PDB entry 7QO1 | electron microscopy, 4.40 A resolution (low resolution: residue-level contacts below are approximate; hydrogen-bond / salt-bridge calls are withheld) | chains A and B of the 8 polymer chains in the assembly

# Chain A
Name: DNA ligase 1
From: Homo sapiens
Notes: EC 6.5.1.1
Reference sequence: P18858 (DNLI1_HUMAN); residues 161-919 here = UniProt positions 161-919
Amino-acid sequence (760 residues; each row starts with the number of its first residue):
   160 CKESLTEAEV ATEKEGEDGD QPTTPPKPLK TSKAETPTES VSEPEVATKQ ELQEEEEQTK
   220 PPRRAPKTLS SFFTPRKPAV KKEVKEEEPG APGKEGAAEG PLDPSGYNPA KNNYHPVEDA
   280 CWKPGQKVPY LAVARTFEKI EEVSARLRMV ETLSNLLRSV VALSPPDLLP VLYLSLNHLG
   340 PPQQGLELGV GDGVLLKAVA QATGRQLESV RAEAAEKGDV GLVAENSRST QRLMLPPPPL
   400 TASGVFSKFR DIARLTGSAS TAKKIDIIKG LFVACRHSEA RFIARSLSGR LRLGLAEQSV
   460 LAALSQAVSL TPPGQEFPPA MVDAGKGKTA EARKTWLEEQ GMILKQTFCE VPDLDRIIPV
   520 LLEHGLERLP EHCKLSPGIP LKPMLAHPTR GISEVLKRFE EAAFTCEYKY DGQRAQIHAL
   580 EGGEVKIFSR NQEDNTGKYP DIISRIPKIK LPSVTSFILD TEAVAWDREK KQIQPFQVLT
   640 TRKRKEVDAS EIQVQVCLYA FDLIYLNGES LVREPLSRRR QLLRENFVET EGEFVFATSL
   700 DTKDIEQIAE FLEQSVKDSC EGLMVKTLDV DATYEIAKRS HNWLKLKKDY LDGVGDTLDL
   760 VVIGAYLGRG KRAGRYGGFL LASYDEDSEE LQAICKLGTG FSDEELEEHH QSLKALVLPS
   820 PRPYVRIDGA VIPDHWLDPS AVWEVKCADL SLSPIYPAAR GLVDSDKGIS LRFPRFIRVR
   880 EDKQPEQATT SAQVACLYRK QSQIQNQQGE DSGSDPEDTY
Unresolved in the structure: 160-261, 902-919
Differences from the reference sequence: expression tag (160)
Ligand contacts: adenosine monophosphate (AMP): Ala545, Glu566, Tyr567, Lys568, Tyr569, Gly571, Arg573, Arg589, Glu621, Phe660, Met723, Lys725, Trp742, Lys744

# Chain B
Name: Proliferating cell nuclear antigen
From: Homo sapiens
Reference sequence: P12004 (PCNA_HUMAN); residues 1-261 here = UniProt positions 1-261
Amino-acid sequence (264 residues; each row starts with the number of its first residue; numbers below 1 keep their minus sign (Gly-2 is residue -2)):
    -2 GPHMFEARLV QGSILKKVLE ALKDLINEAC WDISSSGVNL QSMDSSHVSL VQLTLRSEGF
    58 DTYRCDRNLA MGVNLTSMSK ILKCAGNEDI ITLRAEDNAD TLALVFEAPN QEKVSDYEMK
   118 LMDLDVEQLG IPEQEYSCVV KMPSGEFARI CRDLSHIGDA VVISCAKDGV KFSASGELGN
   178 GNIKLSQTSN VDKEEEAVTI EMNEPVQLTF ALRYLNFFTK ATPLSSTVTL SMSADVPLVV
   238 EYKIADMGHL KYYLAPKIED EEGS
Unresolved in the structure: -2 to 0, 256-261
Differences from the reference sequence: expression tag (-2 to 0)
Curated features (UniProtKB/Swiss-Prot):
  - DNA-binding region: Arg61 to Lys80
  - modified residue: Lys14 (N6-acetyllysine), Lys77 (N6-acetyllysine), Lys80 (N6-acetyllysine), Tyr211 (Phosphotyrosine), Lys248 (N6-acetyllysine)
  - cross-link (Glycyl lysine isopeptide (Lys-Gly)): Lys164 (interchain with G-Cter in SUMO2), Lys254 (interchain with G-Cter in SUMO2)
  - natural variant: Ser228 (S228I: In ATLD2)
  - mutagenesis: Lys13 (K13R: Inhibits acetylation, recruitment to DNA damage sites, inducible ubiquitination and protein degradation, DNA replication and repair synthesis efficiencies, but homotrimer formation, nuclear ...), Lys14 (K14R: Inhibits acetylation, recruitment to DNA damage sites, inducible ubiquitination and protein degradation, DNA replication and repair synthesis efficiencies, but homotrimer formation, nuclear ...), Lys20 (K20R: Inhibits acetylation, recruitment to DNA damage sites, inducible ubiquitination and protein degradation, DNA replication and repair synthesis efficiencies, but homotrimer formation, nuclear ...), Met40 (M40A: Complete loss of interaction with UHRF2), Ser43 to Val45 (No effect on POLD3-binding. Impairs binding to ALKBH2), Lys77 (K77A: Inhibits recruitment to DNA damage sites, but nuclear localization is similar as the wild-type; in association with A-80 ...), Lys80 (K80A: Inhibits recruitment to DNA damage sites, but nuclear localization is similar as the wild-type; in association with A-77 ...), Gln125 to Ile128 (Strong decrease in POLD3-binding. Impairs binding to ALKBH2), Ile128 (I128A: Complete loss of interaction with UHRF2), Lys164 (K164R: Abolishes ubiquitination. No effect on interaction with SHPRH), Val188 to Lys190 (No effect on POLD3-binding. No effect on ALKBH2-binding), Tyr211 (Y211F: Alters chromatin-associated PCNA stability and its function in DNA replication and repair), 3 further mutagenesis entries in UniProt

# How chain A and chain B interact
Pairs across the interface (15):
  Thr389(A) - Lys254(B)
  Thr389(A) - Ile255(B)
  Gln390(A) - Val45(B)
  Gln390(A) - Pro253(B)
  Gln390(A) - Lys254(B)
  Arg391(A) - Ala252(B)
  Arg391(A) - Pro253(B)
  Arg391(A) - Ile255(B)
  Leu392(A) - His44(B)
  Leu392(A) - Val45(B)
  Leu392(A) - Ala252(B)
  Met393(A) - Met40(B)
  Met393(A) - His44(B)
  Met393(A) - Val45(B)
  Leu394(A) - Met40(B)
Also at the interface, not in a pair above, chain B (11 interface residues in all): Ser43, Glu124, Leu126, Pro234

# In short
Chain A and chain B form an interface of 6 and 11 residues respectively. Ligands of chain A: adenosine
monophosphate. Curated annotation (UniProt) lists 23 mutagenesis sites on chain B.
Chain A is DNA ligase 1 and chain B is Proliferating cell nuclear antigen, both from Homo sapiens; the
structure, complex of DNA ligase I and FEN1 on PCNA and DNA, was determined by electron microscopy (same
publication as 7QNZ and 8B8T).
